PDB entry 9QB2 | electron microscopy, 3.00 A resolution | chains C and B of the 11 polymer chains in the assembly

[Chain C]
Name: H/ACA ribonucleoprotein complex subunit DKC1
From: Homo sapiens
Notes: EC 5.4.99.-
Reference sequence: O60832 (DKC1_HUMAN); residue numbers follow UniProt; this construct covers 1-514
Sequence (514 residues; row label = number of the first residue in the row):
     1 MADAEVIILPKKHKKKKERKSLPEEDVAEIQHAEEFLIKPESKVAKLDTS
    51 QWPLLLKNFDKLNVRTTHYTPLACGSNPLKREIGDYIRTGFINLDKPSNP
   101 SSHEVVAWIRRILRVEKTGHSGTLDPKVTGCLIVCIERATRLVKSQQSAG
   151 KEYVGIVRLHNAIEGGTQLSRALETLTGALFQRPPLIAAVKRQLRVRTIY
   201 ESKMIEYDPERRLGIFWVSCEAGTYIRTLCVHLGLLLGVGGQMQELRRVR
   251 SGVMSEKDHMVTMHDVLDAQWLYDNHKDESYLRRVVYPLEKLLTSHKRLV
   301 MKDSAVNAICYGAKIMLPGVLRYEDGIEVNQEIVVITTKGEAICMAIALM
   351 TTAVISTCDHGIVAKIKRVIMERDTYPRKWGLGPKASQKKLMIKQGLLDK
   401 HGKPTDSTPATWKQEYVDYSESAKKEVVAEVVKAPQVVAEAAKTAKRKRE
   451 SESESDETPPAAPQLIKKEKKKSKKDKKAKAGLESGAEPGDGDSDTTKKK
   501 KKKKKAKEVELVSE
Unresolved in the structure: 1-22, 187-191, 422-514
Curated features (UniProtKB/Swiss-Prot):
  - region: Ala2 to Ser21 (Nucleolar localization)
  - active site: Asp125 (Nucleophile)
  - modified residue: Ala2 (N-acetylalanine), Ser21 (Phosphoserine), Ser387 (Phosphoserine), Ser451 (Phosphoserine), Ser453 (Phosphoserine), Ser455 (Phosphoserine), Thr458 (Phosphothreonine), Ser485 (Phosphoserine), Ser494 (Phosphoserine), Ser513 (Phosphoserine)
  - cross-link (Glycyl lysine isopeptide (Lys-Gly)): Lys20 (interchain with G-Cter in SUMO2), Lys39 (interchain with G-Cter in SUMO2), Lys43 (interchain with G-Cter in SUMO2), Lys191 (interchain with G-Cter in SUMO2), Lys394 (interchain with G-Cter in SUMO2), Lys413 (interchain with G-Cter in SUMO1), Lys424 (interchain with G-Cter in SUMO2), Lys433 (interchain with G-Cter in SUMO2), Lys467 (interchain with G-Cter in SUMO2)
From the paper describing this entry:
  - higher-order assembly contacts with a neighbouring hTR, Human telomerase RNA: Arg158, Arg211, Arg212
  - mutagenesis - R158W/R211A/R212A, R158W/R211D/R212D, R211D/R212D: decreased binding to incorporation into telomerase
  - mutagenesis - R158W, R211A/R212A: decreased binding to telomerase incorporation
  - mutagenesis - R158W/R211D/R212D: decreased binding to hTR
  - binding site for hTR, Human telomerase RNA: Arg158, Arg211, Arg212

[Chain B]
Molecule: hTR, Human telomerase RNA
From: Homo sapiens
Sequence (451 nucleotides; row label = number of the first residue in the row; note: 3 numbers in that range are skipped by the numbering (no residue carries them; nothing is unmodelled there); a row labelled like 397A-397C holds insertion residues (397A, then the next letters in order)):
     1 GGGUUGCGGAGGGUGGGCCUGGGAGGGGUGGUGGCCAUUUUUUGUCUAAC
    51 CCUAACUGAGAAGGGCGUAGGCGCCGUGCUUUUGCUCCCCGCGCGCUGUU
   101 UUUCUCGCUGACUUUCAGCGGGCGGAAAAGCCUCGGCCUGCCGCCUUCCA
   151 CCGUUCAUUCUAGAGCAAACAAAAAAUGUCAGCUGCUGGCCCGUUCGCCC
   201 CUCCCGGGGACCUGCGGCGGGUCGCCUGCCCAGCCCCCGAACCCCGCCUG
   251 GAGGCCGCGGUCGGCCCGGGGCUUCUCCGGAGGCACCCACUGCCACCGCG
   301 AAGAGUUGGGCUCUGUCAGCCGCGGGUCUCUCGGGGGCGAGGGCGAGGUU
   351 CAGGCCUUUCAGGCCGCAGGAAGAGGAACGGAGCGAGUCCCCGC
   397 G
397A-397C CGC
   399 GGCGCGAUUCCCUGAGCUGUGGGACGUGCACCCAGGACUCGGCUCACACA
   449 UGC
Unresolved in the structure: 1-15, 32-194, 232-339, 356-361, 397A-397C, 439, 451

[How chain C and chain B interact]
Residue-residue contacts (62):
  Ser42(C) - G450(B)  hydrogen bond to the base
  His68(C) - G376(B)  salt bridge to the phosphate
  His68(C) - A377(B)  salt bridge to the phosphate
  Thr70(C) - G376(B)  base contact
  His103(C) - G353(B)  salt bridge to the phosphate
  His103(C) - G354(B)  salt bridge to the phosphate
  Arg141(C) - G214(B)  phosphate contact
  Arg141(C) - C215(B)  salt bridge to the phosphate
  Lys144(C) - G362(B)  sugar contact
  Lys302(C) - A374(B)  sugar contact
  Lys302(C) - G375(B)  salt bridge to the phosphate
  Ser304(C) - A374(B)  hydrogen bond to the phosphate
  Ser304(C) - G375(B)  hydrogen bond to the phosphate
  Ala305(C) - A374(B)  base contact
  Ala308(C) - A372(B)  base contact
  Ala308(C) - A374(B)  base contact
  Cys310(C) - U213(B)  sugar contact
  Tyr311(C) - C212(B)  base contact
  Tyr311(C) - G369(B)  hydrogen bond to the base
  Tyr311(C) - G370(B)  phosphate contact
  Tyr311(C) - A372(B)  hydrogen bond to the base
  Gly312(C) - C212(B)  hydrogen bond to the sugar
  Gly312(C) - U213(B)  sugar contact
  Gly312(C) - A372(B)  hydrogen bond to the base
  Ala313(C) - A372(B)  base contact
  Lys314(C) - A374(B)  hydrogen bond to the base
  Met316(C) - A372(B)  sugar contact
  Met316(C) - G373(B)  base contact
  Met316(C) - A374(B)  base contact
  Pro318(C) - G373(B)  phosphate contact
  Pro318(C) - A374(B)  phosphate contact
  Gly319(C) - A374(B)  hydrogen bond to the base
  Ile366(C) - U213(B)  phosphate contact
  Arg368(C) - G214(B)  salt bridge to the phosphate
  Arg368(C) - C215(B)  salt bridge to the phosphate
  Val369(C) - U213(B)  phosphate contact
  Val369(C) - G214(B)  hydrogen bond to the phosphate
  Arg373(C) - U213(B)  hydrogen bond to the base
  Arg373(C) - G214(B)  sugar contact
  Arg373(C) - G369(B)  hydrogen bond to the base
  Arg378(C) - G370(B)  salt bridge to the phosphate
  Lys379(C) - G375(B)  hydrogen bond to the base
  Lys379(C) - G376(B)  hydrogen bond to the base
  Trp380(C) - G370(B)  phosphate contact
  Trp380(C) - A371(B)  hydrogen bond to the phosphate
  Trp380(C) - A372(B)  sugar contact
  Trp380(C) - G373(B)  phosphate contact
  Trp380(C) - A374(B)  base contact
  Gly381(C) - G373(B)  hydrogen bond to the phosphate
  Leu382(C) - G375(B)  base contact
  Gly383(C) - A374(B)  sugar contact
  Gly383(C) - G375(B)  sugar contact
  Pro384(C) - A374(B)  phosphate contact
  Lys385(C) - G373(B)  sugar contact
  Lys385(C) - A374(B)  hydrogen bond to the phosphate
  Ala386(C) - G373(B)  phosphate contact
  Ala386(C) - A374(B)  hydrogen bond to the phosphate
  Lys389(C) - A372(B)  salt bridge to the phosphate
  Tyr416(C) - G373(B)  hydrogen bond to the base
  Val417(C) - G373(B)  hydrogen bond to the base
  Asp418(C) - G373(B)  base contact
  Tyr419(C) - G373(B)  hydrogen bond to the base
Other interface residues (no listed pair), chain C (41 interface residues in all): Tyr69, Leu72, Lys117, Met301, His360
Other interface residues (no listed pair), chain B (18 interface residues in all): G216

[Summary]
41 residues of chain C face 18 of chain B across their interface, with 21 hydrogen bonds and 10 salt bridges.
Among the polar pairs are Ser42(C)-G450(B), Tyr311(C)-G369(B) and Tyr311(C)-A372(B). The paper reports a
binding site for hTR, Human telomerase RNA at Arg158(C), Arg211(C) and Arg212(C); R158W/R211A/R212A,
R158W/R211D/R212D and R211D/R212D of chain C reduce binding to incorporation into telomerase; 5 substitutions
were tested in all.
Here chain C is H/ACA ribonucleoprotein complex subunit DKC1 and chain B is hTR, Human telomerase RNA, both
from Homo sapiens. Entry 9QB2 (H/ACA RNP protomer of human telomerase dimer) was determined by electron
microscopy, deposited together with 9QAX, 9QAY, 9QAZ and 9QB3.
